PDB entry 8J6J | electron microscopy, 2.80 A resolution | chains A and R of the 5 polymer chains in the assembly

Chain A:
Molecule: Guanine nucleotide-binding protein G(i) subunit alpha-1
Organism: Homo sapiens
Reference sequence: P63096 (GNAI1_HUMAN); numbering as in UniProt (aligned over 1-354)
Chain sequence (354 residues; numbered 1 to 354; the number before each row is that of its first residue):
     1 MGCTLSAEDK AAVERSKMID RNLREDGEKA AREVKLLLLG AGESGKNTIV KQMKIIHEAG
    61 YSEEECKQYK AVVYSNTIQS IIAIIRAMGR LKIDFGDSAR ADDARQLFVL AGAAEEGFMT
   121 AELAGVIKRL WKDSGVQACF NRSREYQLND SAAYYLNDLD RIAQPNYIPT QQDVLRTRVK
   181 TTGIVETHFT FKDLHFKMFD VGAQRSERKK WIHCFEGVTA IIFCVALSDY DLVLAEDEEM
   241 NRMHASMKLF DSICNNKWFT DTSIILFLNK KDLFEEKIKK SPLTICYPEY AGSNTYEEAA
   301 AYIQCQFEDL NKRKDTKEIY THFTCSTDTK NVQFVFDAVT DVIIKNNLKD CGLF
Not modelled in the structure: 1-4, 54-181, 234-240
Sequence notes: engineered mutation Asn47 (Ser in P63096), Ala203 (Gly in P63096), Ala245 (Glu in P63096), Ser326 (Ala in P63096)
Curated features (UniProtKB/Swiss-Prot):
  - region: Lys35 to Lys46, Thr48 (G1 motif), Asp173 to Thr181 (G2 motif), Phe196 to Gly202, Gln204, Arg205 (G3 motif), Ile265 to Asp272 (G4 motif), Thr324, Cys325, Thr327 to Thr329 (G5 motif)
  - binding site (GTP): Glu43 to Lys46, Thr48, Ser151, Leu175 to Thr181, Asp200 to Gly202, Gln204, Asn269 to Asp272
  - binding site (Mg(2+)): Thr181
  - modified residue: Arg178 (ADP-ribosylarginine), Gln204 (Deamidated glutamine), Cys351 (ADP-ribosylcysteine)
  - lipidation: Gly2 (N-myristoyl glycine), Cys3 (S-palmitoyl cysteine)
  - natural variant: Gly40 (G40C: In NEDHISB; G40R: In NEDHISB), Gly45 (G45D: In NEDHISB), Thr48 (T48I: In NEDHISB; T48K: In NEDHISB), Gln52 (Q52P: In NEDHISB), Ser75 (deletion: In NEDHISB; uncertain significance), Gln172 (deletion: In NEDHISB), Asp173 (D173V: In NEDHISB), Glu186 to Phe189 (deletion: In NEDHISB; uncertain significance), Cys224 (C224Y: In NEDHISB), Lys270 (K270N: In NEDHISB; K270R: In NEDHISB), Asp272 (D272G: In NEDHISB), Val332 (V332E: In NEDHISB; uncertain significance)
  - mutagenesis: Gly42 (G42R: Abolishes switch to an activated conformation and dissociation from beta and gamma subunits upon GTP binding. Abolishes interaction with RGS family members), Glu116 (E116L: Enhances interaction (inactive GDP-bound) with RGS14), Gln147 (Q147L: Enhances interaction (inactive GDP-bound) with RGS14)

Chain R:
Molecule: Hydroxycarboxylic acid receptor 2
Organism: Homo sapiens
Reference sequence: Q8TDS4 (HCAR2_HUMAN); residues 1-330 carry their UniProt numbers (330 of 488 residues fall inside the UniProt entry; the rest is not from it)
Chain sequence (488 residues; row label = number of the first residue in the row):
     1 MNRHHLQDHF LEIDKKNCCV FRDDFIVKVL PPVLGLEFIF GLLGNGLALW IFCFHLKSWK
    61 SSRIFLFNLA VADFLLIICL PFLMDNYVRR WDWKFGDIPC RLMLFMLAMN RQGSIIFLTV
   121 VAVDRYFRVV HPHHALNKIS NRTAAIISCL LWGITIGLTV HLLKKKMPIQ NGGANLCSSF
   181 SICHTFQWHE AMFLLEFFLP LGIILFCSAR IIWSLRQRQM DRHAKIKRAI TFIMVVAIVF
   241 VICFLPSVVV RIRIFWLLHT SGTQNCEVYR SVDLAFFITL SFTYMNSMLD PVVYYFSSPS
   301 FPNFFSTLIN RCLQRKMTGE PDNNRSTSVE VFTLEDFVGD WEQTAAYNLD QVLEQGGVSS
   361 LLQNLAVSVT PIQRIVRSGE NALKIDIHVI IPYEGLSADQ MAQIEEVFKV VYPVDDHHFK
   421 VILPYGTLVI DGVTPNMLNY FGRPYEGIAV FDGKKITVTG TLWNGNKIID ERLITPDGSM
   481 LFRVTINS
Not modelled in the structure: 309-488
Curated features (UniProtKB/Swiss-Prot):
  - modified residue: Ser328 (Phosphoserine)
Ligand contacts: 8-chloranyl-3-pentyl-7H-purine-2,6-dione (OKL): Leu83, Tyr87, Trp91, Met103, Leu104, Leu107, Ala108, Arg111, Leu162, Cys177, Ser178, Ser179, Phe180, His189, Leu280, Tyr284

Chain A / chain R interface:
Contacting residue pairs - 32 pairs, chain A then chain R:
  Arg32(A) - Leu136(R)
  Leu194(A) - His133(R)
  Asp315(A) - His223(R)
  Glu318(A) - Arg222(R)
  Tyr320(A) - Arg222(R)  hydrogen bond
  Phe336(A) - His133(R)
  Thr340(A) - His133(R)
  Thr340(A) - Arg218(R)
  Asp341(A) - Arg218(R)  salt bridge
  Asp341(A) - Gln219(R)
  Asp341(A) - Arg222(R)  salt bridge
  Ile343(A) - Pro132(R)  hydrophobic
  Ile344(A) - Val129(R)
  Ile344(A) - Pro132(R)  hydrophobic
  Ile344(A) - Arg218(R)
  Ile344(A) - Gln219(R)
  Lys345(A) - Gln219(R)
  Lys345(A) - Arg222(R)
  Asn347(A) - Arg128(R)
  Asn347(A) - Pro132(R)
  Leu348(A) - Val129(R)  hydrophobic
  Asp350(A) - Lys60(R)  salt bridge
  Cys351(A) - Arg125(R)
  Gly352(A) - Ser298(R)
  Gly352(A) - Pro299(R)
  Leu353(A) - Arg125(R)
  Leu353(A) - Ala229(R)  hydrophobic
  Leu353(A) - Ile233(R)  hydrophobic
  Phe354(A) - Lys225(R)
  Phe354(A) - Ile226(R)  hydrophobic
  Phe354(A) - Ala229(R)  hydrophobic
  Phe354(A) - Pro299(R)
Other interface residues (no listed pair), chain A (19 interface residues in all): Ala31
Other interface residues (no listed pair), chain R (20 interface residues in all): Ser62, Ala135, Leu215

Summary:
Chain A and chain R form an interface of 19 and 20 residues respectively; the contacts include 1 hydrogen bond
and 3 salt bridges. Polar pairs include Asp341(A)-Arg218(R), Asp341(A)-Arg222(R) and Asp350(A)-Lys60(R). Bound
to chain R: 8-chloranyl-3-pentyl-7H-purine-2,6-dione.
Here chain A is Guanine nucleotide-binding protein G(i) subunit alpha-1 and chain R is Hydroxycarboxylic acid
receptor 2, both from Homo sapiens. Entry 8J6J (Cryo-EM structure of thehydroxycarboxylic acid receptor 2-Gi
protein complex bound with GSK256073) was determined by electron microscopy together with 8J6I and 8J6L from
the same study.
